5BRT - chain B; structure by X-ray diffraction, 2.30 A resolution.

Chain B:
Molecule: 2-hydroxybiphenyl-3-monooxygenase
Organism: Pseudomonas nitroreducens HBP1
UniProtKB: O06647 (O06647_9PSED); residues 1-586 here = UniProt positions 1-586
Chain sequence (586 residues; row label = number of the first residue in the row):
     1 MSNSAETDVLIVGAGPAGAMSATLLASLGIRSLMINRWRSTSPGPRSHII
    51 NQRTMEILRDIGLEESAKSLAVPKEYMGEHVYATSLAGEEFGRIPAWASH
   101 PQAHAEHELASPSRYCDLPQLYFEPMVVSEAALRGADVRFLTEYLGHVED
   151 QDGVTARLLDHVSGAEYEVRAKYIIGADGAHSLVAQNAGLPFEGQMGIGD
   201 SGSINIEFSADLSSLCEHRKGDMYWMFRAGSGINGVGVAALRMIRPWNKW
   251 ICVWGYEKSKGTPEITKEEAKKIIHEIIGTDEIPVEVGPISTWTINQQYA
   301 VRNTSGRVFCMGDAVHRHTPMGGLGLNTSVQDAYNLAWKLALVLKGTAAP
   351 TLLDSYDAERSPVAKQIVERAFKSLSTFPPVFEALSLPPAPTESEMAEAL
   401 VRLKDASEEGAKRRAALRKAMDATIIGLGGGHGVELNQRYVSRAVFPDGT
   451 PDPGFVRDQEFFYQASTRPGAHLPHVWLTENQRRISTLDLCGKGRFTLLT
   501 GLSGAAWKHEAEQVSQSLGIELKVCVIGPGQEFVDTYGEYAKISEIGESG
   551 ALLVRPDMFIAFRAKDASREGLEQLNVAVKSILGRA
Not modelled in the structure: 1-4, 197-200, 213, 228-237, 256-262, 586
Small-molecule neighbours:
  - 2-hydroxybiphenyl (CH9): His48, Ile49, Trp97, Met223, Trp225, Ala240, Arg242, Val253, Pro320, Met321, Gly322, Gly323, Gly427, Leu428
  - FAD (flavin-adenine dinucleotide): Val12, Gly13, Ala14, Gly15, Pro16, Ala17, Gly18, Ile35, Asn36, Arg37, Trp38, Arg46, Ser47, Gln120, Glu124, Thr142, Glu143, Tyr144, Ala177, Asp178, Gly179, Asn205, Arg242, Thr292, Trp293, Met311, Gly312, Asp313, Pro320, Gly323, Gly325, Leu326, Ser329
What the authors report for this chain:
  - binding site for 2-hydroxybiphenyl: His48
  - catalytic residues: His48
  - binding site for flavin-adenine dinucleotide: Arg242
  - mutagenesis - G255F: decreased catalytic activity on 2-hydroxybiphenyl
  - mutagenesis - R242A, R242E, R242Q, G255F (8-fold): decreased catalytic activity on NADH
  - mutagenesis - W225Y: increased catalytic activity
  - mutagenesis - W225A (14-fold): decreased catalytic activity
  - mutagenesis - W225A (9-fold), W225Y (7-fold): decreased binding to the substrate
  - mutagenesis - R242A, R242E, R242Q: abolished catalytic activity

In short:
Bound to chain B: flavin-adenine dinucleotide and 2-hydroxybiphenyl. From the paper: the catalytic residue
His48; R242A, R242E and R242Q, among others, reduce catalytic activity on NADH; 6 substitutions were tested in
all.
Chain B is 2-hydroxybiphenyl-3-monooxygenase (Pseudomonas nitroreducens HBP1); the structure, Crystal
Structure of 2-hydroxybiphenyl 3-monooxygenase from Pseudomonas azelaica with 2-hydroxybiphenyl in the active
site, was determined by X-ray diffraction, deposited together with 4Z2R, 4Z2T and 4Z2U.
